Entry 8XVI (electron microscopy, 3.32 A resolution); this record covers chains A and N of the 6 polymer chains in the assembly.

Chain A:
Molecule: Isoform Gnas-2 of Guanine nucleotide-binding protein G(s) subunit alpha isoforms short
From: Homo sapiens
Chain sequence (261 residues; each row starts with the number of its first residue; note: 131 numbers in that range are skipped by the numbering (no residue carries them; nothing is unmodelled there); numbers below 1 keep their minus sign (His-7 is residue -7)):
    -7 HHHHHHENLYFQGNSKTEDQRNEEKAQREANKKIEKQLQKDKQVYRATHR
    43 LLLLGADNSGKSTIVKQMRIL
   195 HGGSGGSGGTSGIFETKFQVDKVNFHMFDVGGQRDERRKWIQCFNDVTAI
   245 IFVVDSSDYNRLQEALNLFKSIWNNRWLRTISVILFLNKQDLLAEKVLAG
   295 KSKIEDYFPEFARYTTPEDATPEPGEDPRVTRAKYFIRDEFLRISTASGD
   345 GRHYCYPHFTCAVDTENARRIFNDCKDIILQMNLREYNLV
Unresolved in the structure: -7 to 8, 195-205

Chain N:
Molecule: Nanobody 35
From: Lama glama
Notes: antibody fragment or engineered binder
Chain sequence (157 residues; row label = number of the first residue in the row; numbers below 1 keep their minus sign (Met-22 is residue -22)):
   -22 MKYLLPTAAAGLLLLAAQPAMAMQVQLQESGGGLVQPGGSLRLSCAASGF
    28 TFSNYKMNWVRQAPGKGLEWVSDISQSGASISYTGSVKGRFTISRDNAKN
    78 TLYLQMNSLKPEDTAVYYCARCPAPFTRDCFDVTSTTYAYRGQGTQVTVS
   128 SHHHHHH
Unresolved in the structure: -22 to 0, 127-134
Disulfide bonds: Cys22-Cys96, Cys99-Cys107

How chain A and chain N interact:
Contacting residue pairs - 26 pairs, chain A then chain N:
  Asp229(A) with Thr111(N); Ser112(N), hydrogen bond; Thr113(N)
  Glu230(A) with Asp109(N); Thr114(N); Tyr115(N)
  Arg231(A) with Asp109(N), hydrogen bond (backbone-side chain)
  Arg232(A) with Pro100(N); Asp109(N), salt bridge; Tyr115(N)
  Asn254(A) with Lys43(N)
  Gln257(A) with Thr61(N), hydrogen bond; Gly62(N), hydrogen bond (side chain-backbone)
  Asn261(A) with Trp47(N)
  Ser265(A) with Asp106(N); Cys107(N); Phe108(N)
  Asn268(A) with Arg105(N), hydrogen bond; Asp106(N)
  Asn269(A) with Asp106(N); Phe108(N)
  Tyr301(A) with Gly62(N); Ser63(N)
  Pro303(A) with Gly62(N); Lys65(N)
  Ser342(A) with Arg105(N)
Also at the interface, not in a pair above, chain A (14 interface residues in all): Asp300
Also at the interface, not in a pair above, chain N (19 interface residues in all): Tyr60, Tyr117

Overview:
14 residues of chain A face 19 of chain N across their interface, with 5 hydrogen bonds and 1 salt bridge.
Polar pairs include Arg232(A)-Asp109(N), Asp229(A)-Ser112(N) and Arg231(A)-Asp109(N).
Here chain A is Isoform Gnas-2 of Guanine nucleotide-binding protein G(s) subunit alpha isoforms short (Homo
sapiens) and chain N is Nanobody 35 (Lama glama). Entry 8XVI (Cryo-EM structure of ETAR bound with
Endothelin1) was determined by electron microscopy, deposited together with 8XVE and 8XVH.
